PDB entry 7Z4Z | electron microscopy, 4.00 A resolution | chains B and C of the 4 polymer chains in the assembly

[Chain B]
Name: Exosome RNA helicase MTR4
Source organism: Homo sapiens
Notes: EC 3.6.4.13
Reference sequence: P42285 (MTREX_HUMAN); residue numbers follow UniProt; this construct covers 1-1042
Sequence (1046 residues; row label = number of the first residue in the row; numbers below 1 keep their minus sign (Gly-3 is residue -3)):
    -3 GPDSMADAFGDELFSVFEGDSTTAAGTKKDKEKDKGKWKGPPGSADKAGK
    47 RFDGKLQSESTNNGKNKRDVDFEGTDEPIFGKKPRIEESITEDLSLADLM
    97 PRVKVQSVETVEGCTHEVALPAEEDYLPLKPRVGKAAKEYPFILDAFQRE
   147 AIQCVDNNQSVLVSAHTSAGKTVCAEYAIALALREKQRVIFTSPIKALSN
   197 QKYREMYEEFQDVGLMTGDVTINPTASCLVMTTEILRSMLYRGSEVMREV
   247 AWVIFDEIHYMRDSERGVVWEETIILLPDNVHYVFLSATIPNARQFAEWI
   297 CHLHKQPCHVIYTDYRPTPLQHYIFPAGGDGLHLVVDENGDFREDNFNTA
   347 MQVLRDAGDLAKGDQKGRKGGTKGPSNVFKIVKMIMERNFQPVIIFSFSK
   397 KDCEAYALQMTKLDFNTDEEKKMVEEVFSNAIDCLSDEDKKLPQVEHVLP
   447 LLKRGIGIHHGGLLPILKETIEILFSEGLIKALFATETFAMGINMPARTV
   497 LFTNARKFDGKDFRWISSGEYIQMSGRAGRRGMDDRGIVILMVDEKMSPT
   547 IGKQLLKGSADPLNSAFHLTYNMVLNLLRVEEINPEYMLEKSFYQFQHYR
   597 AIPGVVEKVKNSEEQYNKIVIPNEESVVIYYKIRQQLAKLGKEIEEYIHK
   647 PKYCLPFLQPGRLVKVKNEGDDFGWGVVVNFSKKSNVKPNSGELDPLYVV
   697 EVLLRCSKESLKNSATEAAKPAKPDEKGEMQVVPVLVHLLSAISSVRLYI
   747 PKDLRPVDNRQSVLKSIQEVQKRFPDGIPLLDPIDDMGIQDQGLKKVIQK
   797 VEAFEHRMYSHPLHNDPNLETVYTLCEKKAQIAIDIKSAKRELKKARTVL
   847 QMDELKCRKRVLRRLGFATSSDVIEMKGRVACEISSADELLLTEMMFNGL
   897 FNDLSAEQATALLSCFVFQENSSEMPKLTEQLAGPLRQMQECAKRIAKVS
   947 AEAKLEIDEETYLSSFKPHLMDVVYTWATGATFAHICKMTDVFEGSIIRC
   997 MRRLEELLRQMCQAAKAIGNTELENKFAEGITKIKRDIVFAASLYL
Not modelled in the structure: -3 to 619, 808-1042
Construct notes: expression tag (-3 to 0)
Swiss-Prot annotation at these positions:
  - motif: Asp252 to His255 (DEIH box)
  - binding site (ATP): Ile139, Ala161 to Thr168
  - modified residue: Ala2 (N-acetylalanine), Ser40 (Phosphoserine), Lys51 (N6-acetyllysine), Lys78 (N6-acetyllysine)
  - cross-link (Glycyl lysine isopeptide (Lys-Gly)): Lys24 (interchain with G-Cter in SUMO2), Lys358 (interchain with G-Cter in SUMO2), Lys684 (interchain with G-Cter in SUMO2), Lys723 (interchain with G-Cter in SUMO2)
  - mutagenesis: Glu253 (E253Q: Abolishes RNA helicase activity), Arg658 (R658A: Decreased interaction with NRDE2), Glu697 (E697R: Decreased interaction with NRDE2), Arg743 (R743E: Decreased interaction with NRDE2. Impairs the binding of both NVL and NOP53), Phe989 to Glu990 (Loss of interaction with NRDE2)

[Chain C]
Name: Zinc finger CCHC domain-containing protein 8
Source organism: Homo sapiens
Reference sequence: Q6NZY4 (ZCHC8_HUMAN); residues 41-337 here = UniProt positions 41-337
Sequence (301 residues; each row starts with the number of its first residue):
    37 GPDSENGVGDAELRERLRQCEETIEQLRAENQELKRKLNILTRPSGILVN
    87 DTKLDGPILQILFMNNAISKQYHQEIEEFVSNLVKRFEEQQKNDVEKTSF
   137 NLLPQPSSIVLEEDHKVEESCAIKNNKEAFSVVGSVLYFTNFCLDKLGQP
   187 LLNENPQLSEGWEIPKYHQVFSHIVSLEGQEIQVKAKRPKPHCFNCGSEE
   237 HQMKDCPMPRNAARISEKRKEYMDACGEANNQNFQQRYHAEEVEERFGRF
   287 KPGVISEELQDALGVTDKSLPPFIYRMRQLGYPPGWLKEAELENSGLALY
   337 D
Not modelled in the structure: 37-60, 151-159, 222-337
Construct notes: expression tag (37-40)
Swiss-Prot annotation at these positions:
  - zinc finger: Pro227 to Met244 (CCHC-type)
  - region (RBM7 binding): Phe286 to Leu299, Phe309 to Lys324
  - natural variant: Pro186 (P186L: In PFBMFT5)
  - mutagenesis: Leu295 (L295E: Impaired interaction with ZCCHC8; when associated with E-299), Leu299 (L299E: Impaired interaction with ZCCHC8; when associated with E-295), Phe309 (F309A: Reduced interaction with ZCCHC8; when associated with E-313), Met313 (M313E: Reduced interaction with ZCCHC8; when associated with A-309)

[How chain B and chain C interact]
Contacting residue pairs (9; chain B residue first):
  Arg743(B) - Glu113(C)  salt bridge
  Arg769(B) - Gly82(C)
  Arg769(B) - Ile83(C)
  Arg769(B) - Leu84(C)
  Phe770(B) - Ile83(C)  hydrophobic
  Pro771(B) - Leu84(C)
  Pro775(B) - Pro80(C)  hydrophobic
  Asp781(B) - Asn75(C)  hydrogen bond
  Asp782(B) - Asn75(C)  hydrogen bond
Also at the interface, not in a pair above, chain C (8 interface residues in all): Ser81, His109

[In short]
The interface between chain B and chain C involves 7 residues on one side and 8 on the other; the contacts
include 2 hydrogen bonds and 1 salt bridge. Among the polar pairs are Arg743(B)-Glu113(C), Asp781(B)-Asn75(C)
and Asp782(B)-Asn75(C).
Here chain B is Exosome RNA helicase MTR4 and chain C is Zinc finger CCHC domain-containing protein 8, both
from Homo sapiens. Entry 7Z4Z (Human NEXT dimer - focused reconstruction of the dimerization module) was
determined by electron microscopy, deposited together with 7Z4Y and 7Z52.
